Entry 7U1P (electron microscopy, 3.00 A resolution); this record covers chains B and C of the 11 polymer chains in the assembly.

Chain B:
Name: Replication factor C subunit 4
Source organism: Saccharomyces cerevisiae
Reference sequence: P40339 (RFC4_YEAST); residues 1-323 here = UniProt positions 1-323
Amino-acid sequence (323 residues; each row starts with the number of its first residue):
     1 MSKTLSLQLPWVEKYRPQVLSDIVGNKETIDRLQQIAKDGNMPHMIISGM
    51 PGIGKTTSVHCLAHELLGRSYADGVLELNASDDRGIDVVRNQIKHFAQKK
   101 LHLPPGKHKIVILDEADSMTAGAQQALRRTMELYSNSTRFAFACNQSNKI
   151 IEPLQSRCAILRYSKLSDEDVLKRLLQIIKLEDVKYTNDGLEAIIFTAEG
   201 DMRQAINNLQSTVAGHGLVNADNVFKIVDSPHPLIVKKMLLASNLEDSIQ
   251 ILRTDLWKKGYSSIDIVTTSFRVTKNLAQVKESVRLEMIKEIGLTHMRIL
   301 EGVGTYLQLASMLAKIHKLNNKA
Unresolved in the structure: 1-3, 323
Swiss-Prot annotation at these positions:
  - binding site (ATP): Val12, Val24, Gly49 to Thr57, Asn145, Arg203
Metal / ion sites: Mg2+: Thr56 (together with ADP)
Residues lining bound ligands:
  - ADP (adenosine-5'-diphosphate): Val12, Glu13, Tyr15, Arg16, Pro17, Asp22, Ile23, Val24, Gly25, Met50, Pro51, Gly52, Ile53, Gly54, Lys55, Thr56, Thr57, Leu166, Arg174, Met202, Arg203
  - ATP-gamma-S (AGS; phosphothiophosphoric acid-adenylate ester): Glu132, Pro153, Ser156, Arg157

Chain C:
Name: Replication factor C subunit 3
Source organism: Saccharomyces cerevisiae
Reference sequence: P38629 (RFC3_YEAST); numbering as in UniProt (aligned over 1-340)
Amino-acid sequence (340 residues; row label = number of the first residue in the row):
     1 MSTSTEKRSKENLPWVEKYRPETLDEVYGQNEVITTVRKFVDEGKLPHLL
    51 FYGPPGTGKTSTIVALAREIYGKNYSNMVLELNASDDRGIDVVRNQIKDF
   101 ASTRQIFSKGFKLIILDEADAMTNAAQNALRRVIERYTKNTRFCVLANYA
   151 HKLTPALLSRCTRFRFQPLPQEAIERRIANVLVHEKLKLSPNAEKALIEL
   201 SNGDMRRVLNVLQSCKATLDNPDEDEISDDVIYECCGAPRPSDLKAVLKS
   251 ILEDDWGTAHYTLNKVRSAKGLALIDLIEGIVKILEDYELQNEETRVHLL
   301 TKLADIEYSISKGGNDQIQGSAVIGAIKASFENETVKANV
Unresolved in the structure: 1-7, 336-340
Swiss-Prot annotation at these positions:
  - binding site (ATP): Val16 to Tyr19, Arg20, Tyr28, Gly53 to Ser61, Asn148, Arg206
  - modified residue: Ser2 (N-acetylserine)
Metal / ion sites: Mg2+: Thr60 (together with ATP-gamma-S)
Residues lining bound ligands: ATP-gamma-S (AGS; phosphothiophosphoric acid-adenylate ester): Val16, Tyr19, Arg20, Pro21, Glu26, Val27, Tyr28, Pro54, Pro55, Gly56, Thr57, Gly58, Lys59, Thr60, Ser61, Asn148, Leu169, Arg177, Met205, Arg206, Leu209

How chain B and chain C interact:
Residue-residue contacts - 90 pairs, chain B then chain C:
  Thr4(B) with Val41(C); Asp42(C), hydrogen bond (side chain-backbone); Phe111(C)
  Leu5(B) with Lys109(C); Gly110(C); Phe111(C), hydrogen bond (backbone-backbone)
  Leu7(B) with Gly44(C); Phe111(C), hydrophobic; Lys139(C); Arg142(C)
  Gln8(B) with Lys45(C); Arg142(C), hydrogen bond (backbone-side chain)
  Leu9(B) with Lys139(C)
  Pro10(B) with Thr138(C); Arg142(C)
  Glu13(B) with Glu135(C); Thr138(C)
  Arg16(B) with Glu135(C), salt bridge
  His60(B) with Arg132(C)
  Asn79(B) with Ala129(C); Arg132(C)
  Ser81(B) with Ile90(C); Asn128(C), hydrogen bond (side chain-backbone); Ala129(C); Arg131(C)
  Asp82(B) with Arg94(C), hydrogen bond (backbone-side chain); Lys98(C), salt bridge
  Arg84(B) with Arg94(C)
  Asp114(B) with Arg132(C), salt bridge
  Glu115(B) with Arg131(C), salt bridge; Arg160(C), salt bridge
  Asp117(B) with Arg131(C), salt bridge
  Asp201(B) with Ser159(C), hydrogen bond
  Arg203(B) with Glu135(C), salt bridge; Ser159(C); Arg160(C)
  Gln204(B) with Leu158(C); Ser159(C); Arg163(C)
  Asn207(B) with Ser159(C); Arg160(C)
  Ser211(B) with Phe40(C); Thr162(C), hydrogen bond
  Ala214(B) with Lys39(C); Phe40(C), hydrophobic; Glu43(C)
  Gly215(B) with Lys39(C), hydrogen bond (backbone-side chain); Phe40(C)
  Lys226(B) with Glu32(C)
  Ile227(B) with Thr36(C); Arg163(C)
  Asp229(B) with Arg165(C), salt bridge
  Leu245(B) with Glu293(C), hydrogen bond (backbone-side chain); Arg296(C); Val297(C), hydrophobic
  Glu246(B) with Glu293(C)
  Arg253(B) with Glu286(C), salt bridge
  Lys258(B) with Pro168(C)
  Lys259(B) with Arg165(C), hydrogen bond (backbone-side chain); Pro168(C)
  Gly260(B) with Pro54(C); Pro168(C)
  Ser262(B) with Tyr149(C)
  Ile264(B) with Tyr149(C), hydrophobic; His151(C)
  Asp265(B) with Tyr149(C); Ala150(C), hydrogen bond (side chain-backbone); His151(C), salt bridge
  Arg298(B) with Asp305(C), salt bridge; Tyr308(C)
  Glu301(B) with Tyr308(C), hydrogen bond
  Val303(B) with Glu307(C); Tyr308(C), hydrophobic; Ser311(C)
  Thr305(B) with Glu307(C), hydrogen bond
  Tyr306(B) with Glu286(C), hydrogen bond
  Leu307(B) with Val282(C), hydrophobic; Leu300(C), hydrophobic; Leu303(C); Glu307(C)
  Gln308(B) with Ala304(C), hydrogen bond (side chain-backbone); Glu307(C), hydrogen bond
  Ala310(B) with Leu300(C), hydrophobic
  Ser311(B) with Leu300(C); Thr301(C); Ala304(C)
  Ala314(B) with Val297(C), hydrophobic
  Lys315(B) with Thr301(C)
  Lys318(B) with Val297(C)
  Asn321(B) with Glu293(C)
Interface residues without a listed pair, chain B (58 interface residues in all): Ser6, Pro51, Thr56, Ser118, Asn145, Gln210, Asn244, Ile249, Tyr261, His317
Interface residues without a listed pair, chain C (55 interface residues in all): Pro47, Ala125, Asn148, Cys161, Phe164, Gln167, Glu279, Lys312

Summary:
58 residues of chain B face 55 of chain C across their interface, with 16 hydrogen bonds and 11 salt bridges.
Polar pairs include Arg16(B)-Glu135(C), Asp82(B)-Lys98(C) and Asp114(B)-Arg132(C). Chain B binds ATP-gamma-S
and ADP. Bound to chain C: ATP-gamma-S.
Chain B is Replication factor C subunit 4 and chain C is Replication factor C subunit 3, both from
Saccharomyces cerevisiae; the structure, RFC:PCNA bound to DNA with a ssDNA gap of five nucleotides, was
determined by electron microscopy together with 7U19 and 7U1A from the same study.
